Entry 6PA0 (X-ray diffraction, 2.05 A resolution); this record covers chains A and C of the 3 polymer chains in the assembly.

== Chain A ==
Protein: Antibody HEAVY fragment
Source organism: Mus musculus
Notes: antibody fragment or engineered binder
Sequence (219 residues; row label = number of the first residue in the row):
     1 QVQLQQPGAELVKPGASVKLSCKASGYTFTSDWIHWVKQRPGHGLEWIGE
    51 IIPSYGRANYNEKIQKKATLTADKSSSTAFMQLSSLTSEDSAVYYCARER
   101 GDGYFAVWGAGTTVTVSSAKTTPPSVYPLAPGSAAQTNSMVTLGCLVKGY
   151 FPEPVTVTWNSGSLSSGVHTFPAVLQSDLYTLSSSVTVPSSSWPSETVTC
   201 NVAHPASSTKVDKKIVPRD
Disulfide bonds: Cys22-Cys96

== Chain C ==
Protein: pH-gated potassium channel KcsA
Source organism: Streptomyces lividans
UniProtKB: P0A334 (KCSA_STRLI); residue numbers follow UniProt; this construct covers 22-124
Sequence (103 residues; each row starts with the number of its first residue):
    22 SALHWRAAGAATVLLVIVLLAGSYLAVLAERGAPGAQLITYPRALWWSVE
    72 TATTVAYGDLYPVTLWGRCVAVVVMVAGITSFGLVTAALATWFVGREQER
   122 RGH
Sequence notes: engineered mutation Ala77 (Gly in P0A334), Cys90 (Leu in P0A334)
Curated features (UniProtKB/Swiss-Prot):
  - motif: Thr75, Val76, Tyr78 to Asp80 (Selectivity filter)
  - mutagenesis: Glu71 (E71A: Prevents channel inactivation)
Bound ions: Na+ near Thr75 (its only coordinating residue here)
Residues lining bound ligands:
  - diacyl glycerol (DGA): Leu41, Ser44, Tyr45, Tyr62, Pro63, Leu66, Trp67, Val70, Thr85, Leu86, Arg89, Val93
  - nonan-1-ol (F09): Leu46, Leu49, Ala50, Trp87, Val91
From the paper describing this entry:
  - Na+ coordination: Thr75

== How chain A and chain C interact ==
Residue-residue contacts (21; chain A residue first):
  Thr30(A) with Tyr45(C)
  Ser31(A) with Tyr62(C)
  Trp33(A) with Arg52(C); Tyr62(C), hydrogen bond
  Glu50(A) with Arg52(C), salt bridge
  Ile52(A) with Tyr45(C); Leu49(C), hydrophobic; Tyr62(C)
  Ser54(A) with Tyr45(C), hydrogen bond
  Tyr55(A) with Tyr45(C); Leu49(C), hydrophobic
  Arg57(A) with Arg52(C)
  Asn59(A) with Arg52(C), hydrogen bond (side chain-backbone); Gly53(C)
  Glu62(A) with Pro55(C)
  Glu99(A) with Arg52(C), salt bridge
  Gly101(A) with Arg52(C); Thr61(C); Tyr62(C), hydrogen bond (backbone-backbone)
  Asp102(A) with Thr61(C)
  Gly103(A) with Thr61(C)
Also at the interface, not in a pair above, chain A (16 interface residues in all): His35, Arg100
Also at the interface, not in a pair above, chain C (9 interface residues in all): Val48, Pro63

== Overview ==
Chain A and chain C form an interface of 16 and 9 residues respectively, with 4 hydrogen bonds and 2 salt
bridges. Polar pairs include Glu50(A)-Arg52(C), Glu99(A)-Arg52(C) and Trp33(A)-Tyr62(C). Nonan-1-ol and diacyl
glycerol are bound between chain A and chain C. From UniProt: one mutagenesis site on chain C. The paper
reports Na+ coordination by Thr75(C).
Here chain A is Antibody HEAVY fragment (Mus musculus) and chain C is pH-gated potassium channel KcsA
(Streptomyces lividans). Entry 6PA0 (Structure of the G77A mutant in Sodium Chloride) was determined by X-ray
diffraction together with 6NFU and 6NFV from the same study.
